3KYF - chain A; structure by X-ray diffraction, 2.10 A resolution.

== Chain A ==
Molecule: Putative uncharacterized protein
Organism: Pseudomonas putida
UniProtKB: Q88EQ6 (Q88EQ6_PSEPK); residue numbers follow UniProt; this construct covers 8-238
Chain sequence (231 residues; numbered 8 to 238; the number before each row is that of its first residue):
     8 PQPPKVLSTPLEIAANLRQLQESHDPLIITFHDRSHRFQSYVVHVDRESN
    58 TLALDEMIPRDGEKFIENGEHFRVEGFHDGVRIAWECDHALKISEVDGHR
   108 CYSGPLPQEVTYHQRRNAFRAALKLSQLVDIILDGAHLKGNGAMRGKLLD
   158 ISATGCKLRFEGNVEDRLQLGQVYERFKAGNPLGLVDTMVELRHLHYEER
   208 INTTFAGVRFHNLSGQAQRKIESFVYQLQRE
Ligand contacts:
  - guanosine-5'-monophosphate (5GP), molecule 1: Phe84, Gly87, Arg89, Gln121, Arg122, Arg123, Arg127, Lys164, Arg200, His201
  - guanosine-5'-monophosphate (5GP), molecule 2: Arg122, Arg123, Asn124, Arg127, Asp157, Ile158, Ser159, Thr161, Gly162, Cys163, Lys164, Arg200, His201, Gly214, Val215, Arg216

== Overview ==
Bound to chain A: guanosine-5'-monophosphate.
Chain A is Putative uncharacterized protein (Pseudomonas putida); the structure, Crystal structure of P4397
complexed with c-di-GMP, was determined by X-ray diffraction (same publication as 3KYG).
